3OGD - chains A and B of the 3 polymer chains in the assembly; structure by X-ray diffraction, 2.80 A resolution.

== Chain A ==
Protein: DNA-3-methyladenine glycosylase 2
Organism: Escherichia coli
Notes: EC 3.2.2.21
UniProtKB: P04395 (3MG2_ECOLI); numbering as in UniProt (aligned over 2-282)
Sequence (289 residues; row label = number of the first residue in the row; numbers below 1 keep their minus sign (Met-6 is residue -6)):
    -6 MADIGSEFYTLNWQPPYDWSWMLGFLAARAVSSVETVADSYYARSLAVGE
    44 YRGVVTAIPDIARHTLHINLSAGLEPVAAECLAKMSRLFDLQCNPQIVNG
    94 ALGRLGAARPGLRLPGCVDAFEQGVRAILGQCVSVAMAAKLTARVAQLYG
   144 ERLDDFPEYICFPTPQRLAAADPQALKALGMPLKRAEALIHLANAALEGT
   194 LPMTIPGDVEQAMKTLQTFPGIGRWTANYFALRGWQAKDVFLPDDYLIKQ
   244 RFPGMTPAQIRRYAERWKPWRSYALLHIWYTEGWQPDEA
Disordered / not traced: 282
Differences from the reference sequence: expression tag (-6 to 1); engineered mutation Cys125 (Leu in P04395)
Swiss-Prot annotation at these positions:
  - active site: Asp238 (Proton acceptor)
  - site: Trp218 (Determinant for substrate specificity and/or activity)
  - mutagenesis: Gln124 (Q124A: Methylmethane sulfonate-resistant), Trp218 (W218A: No catalytic activity, methylmethane sulfonate-sensitive), Asp237 (D237N: More than 30% catalytic activity, methylmethane sulfonate-resistant), Asp238 (D238N: No catalytic activity, methylmethane sulfonate-sensitive)
From the paper describing this entry:
  - binding site for the 9-nt DNA strand (chain B): Cys125, Thr219
  - conformationally variable residues: Tyr239
  - catalytic residues: Asp238 (citing earlier work)

== Chain B ==
Molecule: 9-nt DNA strand
Sequence (9 nucleotides; each row starts with the number of its first residue):
    15 GCAGTCATG

== How chain A and chain B interact ==
Residue-residue contacts (18; chain A residue first):
  Gln124(A) with DC20(B), phosphate contact
  Cys125(A) with DG18(B), base contact
  Gln210(A) with DA21(B), phosphate contact
  Phe212(A) with DA21(B), phosphate contact
  Pro213(A) with DA21(B), phosphate contact
  Gly214(A) with DC20(B), hydrogen bond to the phosphate; DA21(B), hydrogen bond to the phosphate
  Ile215(A) with DC20(B), phosphate contact; DA21(B), phosphate contact
  Gly216(A) with DC20(B), hydrogen bond to the phosphate
  Arg217(A) with DC20(B), phosphate contact
  Trp218(A) with DT19(B), phosphate contact; DC20(B), hydrogen bond to the phosphate
  Thr219(A) with DC20(B), hydrogen bond to the phosphate
  Asp237(A) with DT19(B), phosphate contact
  Tyr239(A) with DG18(B), phosphate contact; DT19(B), phosphate contact
  Gln243(A) with DG18(B), phosphate contact
Also at the interface, not in a pair above, chain A (15 interface residues in all): Asp238

== In short ==
Chain A and chain B form an interface of 15 and 4 residues respectively; the contacts include 5 hydrogen
bonds. Polar pairs include Gly214(A)-DC20(B), Gly214(A)-DA21(B) and Gly216(A)-DC20(B). From the paper: the
catalytic residue Asp238(A); a binding site for the 9-nt DNA strand (chain B) at Cys125(A) and Thr219(A).
Here chain A is DNA-3-methyladenine glycosylase 2 (Escherichia coli) and chain B is a 9-nt DNA strand. Entry
3OGD (AlkA Undamaged DNA Complex: Interrogation of a G*:C base pair) was determined by X-ray diffraction,
deposited together with 3OH6 and 3OH9.
